Entry 7CN0 (electron microscopy, 3.90 A resolution); this record covers chains A and B of the 4 polymer chains in the assembly.

Chain A (and B):
Molecule: potassium channel 1
Organism: Homo sapiens
Notes: chain B of this document is another copy of the same molecule, construct and numbering; everything in this record applies to it too
Sequence (820 residues; numbered 211 to 1030; the number before each row is that of its first residue):
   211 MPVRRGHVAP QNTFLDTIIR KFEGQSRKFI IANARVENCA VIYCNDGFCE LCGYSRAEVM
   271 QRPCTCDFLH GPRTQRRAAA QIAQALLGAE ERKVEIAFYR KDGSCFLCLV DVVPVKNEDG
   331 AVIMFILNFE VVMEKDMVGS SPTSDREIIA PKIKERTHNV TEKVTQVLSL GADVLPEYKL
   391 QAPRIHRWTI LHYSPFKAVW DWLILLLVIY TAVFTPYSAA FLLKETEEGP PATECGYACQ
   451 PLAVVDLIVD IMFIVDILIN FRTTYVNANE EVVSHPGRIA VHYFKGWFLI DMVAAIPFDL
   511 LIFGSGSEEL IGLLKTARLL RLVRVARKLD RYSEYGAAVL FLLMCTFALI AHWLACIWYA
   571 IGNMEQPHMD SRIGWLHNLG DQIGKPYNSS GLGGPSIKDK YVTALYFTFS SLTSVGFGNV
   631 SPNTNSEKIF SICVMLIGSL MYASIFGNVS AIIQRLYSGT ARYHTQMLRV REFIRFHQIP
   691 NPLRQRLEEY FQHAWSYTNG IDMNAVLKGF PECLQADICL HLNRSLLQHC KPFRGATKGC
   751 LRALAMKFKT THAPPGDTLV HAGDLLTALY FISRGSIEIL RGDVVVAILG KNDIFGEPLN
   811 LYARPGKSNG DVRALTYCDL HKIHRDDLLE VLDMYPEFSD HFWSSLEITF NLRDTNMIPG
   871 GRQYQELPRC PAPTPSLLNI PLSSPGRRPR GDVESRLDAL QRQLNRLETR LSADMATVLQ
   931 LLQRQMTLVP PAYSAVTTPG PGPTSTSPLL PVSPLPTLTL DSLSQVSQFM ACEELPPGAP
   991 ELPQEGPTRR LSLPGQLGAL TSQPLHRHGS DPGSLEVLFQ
Disordered / not traced: 211-401, 434-452, 508-519, 544-545, 578-582, 597-602, 667-1030
Bound ions: K+ site 1: Ser624 (shared with Ser624(B) of chain B; 1 residue of chain C; 1 residue of chain D); K+ site 2: Val625, Gly626 (shared with Val625(B), Gly626(B) of chain B; 2 residues of chain C; 2 residues of chain D)

How chain A and chain B interact:
Residue-residue contacts (23):
  Met554(A) with Leu646(B), hydrophobic
  Gln592(A) with Asn633(B), hydrogen bond (backbone-side chain)
  Ile593(A) with Asn633(B)
  Asp609(A) with Asn635(B)
  Val612(A) with Asn635(B); Ile639(B), hydrophobic
  Thr613(A) with Lys638(B), hydrogen bond
  Leu615(A) with Ile642(B)
  Tyr616(A) with Pro632(B); Ile642(B), hydrophobic
  Phe619(A) with Ile642(B), hydrophobic; Met645(B)
  Ser620(A) with Met645(B)
  Thr623(A) with Ser649(B)
  Ser624(A) with Ser624(B)
  Val625(A) with Ser624(B); Val625(B)
  Phe627(A) with Ser621(B); Gly628(B); Met645(B), hydrophobic
  Asn629(A) with Pro632(B), hydrogen bond (side chain-backbone)
  Phe656(A) with Ser649(B)
  Ile663(A) with Ser654(B)
Interface residues without a listed pair, chain A (19 interface residues in all): Lys608, Gly626
Interface residues without a listed pair, chain B (16 interface residues in all): Gly626, Ser641

Overview:
19 residues of chain A face 16 of chain B across their interface, with 3 hydrogen bonds. Among the polar pairs
are Gln592(A)-Asn633(B), Thr613(A)-Lys638(B) and Asn629(A)-Pro632(B). Val625(A) and Gly626(A) form the K+ site
2.
Both chains are potassium channel 1 (Homo sapiens). Entry 7CN0 (Cryo-EM structure of K+-bound hERG channel)
was determined by electron microscopy, deposited together with 7CN1.
